Entry 8FLS (electron microscopy, 3.09 A resolution); this record covers chains A and N of the 6 polymer chains in the assembly.

[Chain A]
Protein: Guanine nucleotide-binding protein G(s) subunit alpha isoforms short
From: Homo sapiens
UniProtKB: P63092 (GNAS2_HUMAN); numbering as in UniProt (aligned over 1-394)
Amino-acid sequence (394 residues; numbered 1 to 394; the number before each row is that of its first residue):
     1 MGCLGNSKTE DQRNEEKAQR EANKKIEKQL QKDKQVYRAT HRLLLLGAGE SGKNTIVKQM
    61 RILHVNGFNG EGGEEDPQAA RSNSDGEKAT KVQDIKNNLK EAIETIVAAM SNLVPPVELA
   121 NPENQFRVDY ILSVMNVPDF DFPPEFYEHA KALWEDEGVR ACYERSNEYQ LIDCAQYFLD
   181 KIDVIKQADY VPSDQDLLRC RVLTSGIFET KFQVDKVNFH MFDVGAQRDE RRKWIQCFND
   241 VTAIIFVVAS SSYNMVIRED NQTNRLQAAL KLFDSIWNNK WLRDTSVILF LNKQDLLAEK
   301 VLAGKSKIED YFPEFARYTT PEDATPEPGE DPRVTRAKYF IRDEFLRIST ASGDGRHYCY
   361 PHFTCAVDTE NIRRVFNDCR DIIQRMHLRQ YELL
Unresolved in the structure: 1-12, 64-204, 254-261
Differences from the reference sequence: engineered mutation Asn54 (Ser in P63092), Ala226 (Gly in P63092), Ala268 (Glu in P63092), Lys271 (Asn in P63092), Asp274 (Lys in P63092), Lys280 (Arg in P63092), Asp284 (Thr in P63092), Thr285 (Ile in P63092)

[Chain N]
Protein: Nanobody35
From: Lama glama
Notes: antibody fragment or engineered binder
Amino-acid sequence (128 residues; row label = number of the first residue in the row):
     1 QVQLQESGGG LVQPGGSLRL SCAASGFTFS NYKMNWVRQA PGKGLEWVSD ISQSGASISY
    61 TGSVKGRFTI SRDNAKNTLY LQMNSLKPED TAVYYCARCP APFTRDCFDV TSTTYAYRGQ
   121 GTQVTVSS
Unresolved in the structure: 127-128
Disulfides: Cys22-Cys96, Cys99-Cys107

[Chain A / chain N interface]
Contacting residue pairs (39; chain A residue first):
  Arg228(A) with Thr114(N), hydrogen bond
  Asp229(A) with Asp109(N); Ser112(N), hydrogen bond (backbone-side chain); Thr113(N), hydrogen bond (side chain-backbone)
  Glu230(A) with Asp109(N); Ser112(N); Thr114(N); Tyr115(N)
  Arg231(A) with Asp109(N), hydrogen bond (backbone-side chain)
  Arg232(A) with Pro100(N); Phe108(N); Asp109(N), salt bridge; Tyr115(N); Tyr117(N)
  Gln262(A) with Lys43(N); Gly44(N); Leu45(N), hydrogen bond (side chain-backbone); Glu46(N)
  Thr263(A) with Lys43(N); Glu46(N), hydrogen bond (backbone-side chain)
  Asn264(A) with Glu46(N), hydrogen bond (backbone-side chain); Thr61(N)
  Gln267(A) with Trp47(N); Thr61(N)
  Lys271(A) with Trp47(N); Asp50(N), salt bridge
  Leu272(A) with Phe108(N), hydrophobic
  Ser275(A) with Asp106(N); Cys107(N), hydrogen bond (side chain-backbone); Phe108(N)
  Ile276(A) with Phe108(N), hydrophobic
  Asn278(A) with Arg105(N); Asp106(N)
  Asn279(A) with Asp106(N), hydrogen bond
  Asp310(A) with Ser63(N)
  Tyr311(A) with Gly62(N)
  Pro313(A) with Gly62(N); Lys65(N)
  Glu314(A) with Lys65(N), salt bridge
Also at the interface, not in a pair above, chain A (22 interface residues in all): Ile235, Phe312, Ser352
Also at the interface, not in a pair above, chain N (23 interface residues in all): Ser59, Tyr60

[Overview]
Chain A and chain N form an interface of 22 and 23 residues respectively; the contacts include 9 hydrogen
bonds and 3 salt bridges. Polar pairs include Arg232(A)-Asp109(N), Lys271(A)-Asp50(N) and Glu314(A)-Lys65(N).
Chain A is Guanine nucleotide-binding protein G(s) subunit alpha isoforms short (Homo sapiens) and chain N is
Nanobody35 (Lama glama); the structure, Human PTH1R in complex with Abaloparatide and Gs, was determined by
electron microscopy (same publication as 8FLQ, 8FLR, 8FLT and 8FLU).
